Entry 8ULU (electron microscopy, 3.80 A resolution); this record covers chains E and F of the 14 polymer chains in the assembly.

== Chain E ==
Protein: Envelope glycoprotein gp120
Source organism: Human immunodeficiency virus 1
UniProt: Q2N0S6 (Q2N0S6_9HIV1); the construct lacks a stretch of the UniProt sequence and is renumbered around it, so the offset changes along the chain: 33-138 = UniProt 32-137; 147-184 = UniProt 138-175; 188-306 = UniProt 187-305; 309-321 = UniProt 306-318; 2 more segments
Amino-acid sequence (479 residues; row label = number of the first residue in the row; note: 14 numbers in that range are skipped by the numbering (no residue carries them; nothing is unmodelled there); a row labelled like 184A-184K holds insertion residues (184A, then the next letters in order)):
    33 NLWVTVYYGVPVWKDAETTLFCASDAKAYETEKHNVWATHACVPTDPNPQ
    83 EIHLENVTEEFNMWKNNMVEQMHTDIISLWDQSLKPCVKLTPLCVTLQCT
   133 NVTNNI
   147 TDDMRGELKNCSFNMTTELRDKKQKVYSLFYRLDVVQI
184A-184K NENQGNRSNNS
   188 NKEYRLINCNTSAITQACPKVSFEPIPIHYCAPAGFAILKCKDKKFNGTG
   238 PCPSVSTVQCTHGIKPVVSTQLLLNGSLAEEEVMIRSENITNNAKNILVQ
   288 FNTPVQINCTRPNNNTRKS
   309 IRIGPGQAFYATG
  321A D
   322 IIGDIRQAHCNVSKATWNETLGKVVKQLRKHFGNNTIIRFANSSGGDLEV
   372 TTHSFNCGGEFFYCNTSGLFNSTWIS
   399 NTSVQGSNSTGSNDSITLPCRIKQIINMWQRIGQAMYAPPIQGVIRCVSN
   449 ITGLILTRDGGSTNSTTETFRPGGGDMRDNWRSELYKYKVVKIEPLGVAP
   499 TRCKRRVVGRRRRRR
Disordered / not traced: 59-64, 135, 184A-184K, 399-410, 505-513
Sequence notes: conflict Asn-332 (Thr330 in Q2N0S6), Cys-501 (Ala498 in Q2N0S6); expression tag (505-513)
Disulfide bonds: Cys-54/Cys-74, Cys-119/Cys-205, Cys-126/Cys-196, Cys-131/Cys-157, Cys-218/Cys-247, Cys-228/Cys-239, Cys-296/Cys-331, Cys-378/Cys-445, Cys-385/Cys-418
Covalently attached groups: N-acetylglucosamine (NAG) linked to Asn-88, Asn-156, Asn-197, Asn-234, Asn-276, Asn-295, Asn-301, Asn-332, Asn-339, Asn-363, Asn-386, Asn-448; glycan linked to Asn-160, Asn-262
Reported in the primary citation:
  - post-translational modification sites: Asn-160

== Chain F ==
Protein: Envelope glycoprotein gp41
Source organism: Human immunodeficiency virus 1
UniProt: Q2N0S5 (Q2N0S5_9HIV1); residues 512-664 here correspond to UniProt positions 509-661 (UniProt number = residue number - 3)
Amino-acid sequence (153 residues; row label = number of the first residue in the row):
   512 AVGIGAVFLGFLGAAGSTMGAASMTLTVQARNLLSGIVQQQSNLLRAPEA
   562 QQHLLKLTVWGIKQLQARVLAVERYLRDQQLLGIWGCSGKLICCTNVPWN
   612 SSWSNRNLSEIWDNMTWLQWDKEISNYTQIIYGLLEESQNQQEKNEQDLL
   662 ALD
Disordered / not traced: 512-519, 547-565, 664
Sequence notes: engineered mutation Pro-559 (Ile556 in Q2N0S5), Cys-605 (Thr602 in Q2N0S5)
Disulfide bonds: Cys-598/Cys-604

== How chain E and chain F interact ==
Disulfides between the chains: Cys-501(E)/Cys-605(F)
Residue-residue contacts (89; chain E residue first):
  Leu-34(E) / Pro-609(F)
  Leu-34(E) / Trp-610(F)  hydrogen bond (backbone-backbone)
  Trp-35(E) / Asn-607(F)
  Trp-35(E) / Val-608(F)
  Trp-35(E) / Pro-609(F)
  Val-36(E) / Thr-606(F)  hydrogen bond (backbone-side chain)
  Val-36(E) / Val-608(F)  hydrophobic
  Val-36(E) / Trp-610(F)  hydrophobic
  Val-36(E) / Ile-642(F)  hydrophobic
  Thr-37(E) / Cys-604(F)
  Thr-37(E) / Cys-605(F)
  Val-38(E) / Trp-596(F)  hydrophobic
  Val-38(E) / Leu-602(F)
  Val-38(E) / Ile-603(F)
  Val-38(E) / Cys-604(F)  hydrogen bond (backbone-backbone)
  Val-38(E) / Leu-646(F)  hydrophobic
  Tyr-39(E) / Ser-534(F)
  Tyr-39(E) / Leu-602(F)
  Tyr-39(E) / Ile-603(F)  hydrophobic
  Tyr-39(E) / Trp-623(F)
  Tyr-39(E) / Trp-628(F)  hydrophobic
  Tyr-40(E) / Leu-537(F)
  Tyr-40(E) / Tyr-586(F)
  Tyr-40(E) / Leu-602(F)  hydrogen bond (backbone-backbone)
  Gly-41(E) / Leu-537(F)
  Gly-41(E) / Gln-540(F)  hydrogen bond (backbone-side chain)
  Val-42(E) / Gln-540(F)  hydrogen bond (backbone-side chain)
  Val-42(E) / Trp-628(F)  hydrophobic
  Pro-43(E) / Leu-523(F)  hydrophobic
  Pro-43(E) / Gln-540(F)
  Pro-43(E) / Trp-628(F)
  Pro-43(E) / Leu-629(F)
  Val-44(E) / Asp-632(F)
  Trp-45(E) / Leu-523(F)  hydrophobic
  Trp-45(E) / Ala-526(F)  hydrophobic
  Trp-45(E) / Leu-629(F)
  Thr-51(E) / Lys-574(F)
  Thr-51(E) / Ala-578(F)
  Leu-52(E) / Lys-574(F)
  Phe-53(E) / Ala-578(F)  hydrophobic
  Cys-54(E) / Trp-571(F)  hydrophobic
  Ala-70(E) / Trp-571(F)
  Gln-82(E) / Asn-543(F)
  Ile-84(E) / Phe-522(F)
  Leu-86(E) / Leu-523(F)
  Glu-87(E) / Gly-527(F)
  Asn-88(E) / Gly-527(F)
  Val-89(E) / Gly-527(F)
  Gln-103(E) / Lys-574(F)
  Asp-107(E) / Trp-571(F)
  Asp-107(E) / Lys-574(F)  salt bridge
  Leu-111(E) / Trp-571(F)
  Gln-114(E) / Thr-569(F)
  Pro-220(E) / Ala-578(F)
  Ala-221(E) / Leu-544(F)
  Ala-221(E) / Leu-545(F)
  Ala-221(E) / Ser-546(F)
  Ala-221(E) / Ala-582(F)
  Gly-222(E) / Leu-544(F)
  Phe-223(E) / Arg-585(F)
  Thr-244(E) / Phe-522(F)
  Lys-490(E) / Arg-585(F)
  Ile-491(E) / Leu-523(F)  hydrophobic
  Ile-491(E) / Arg-585(F)  hydrogen bond (backbone-side chain)
  Glu-492(E) / Asp-632(F)
  Pro-493(E) / Asp-589(F)
  Leu-494(E) / Leu-593(F)  hydrophobic
  Leu-494(E) / Trp-596(F)  hydrophobic
  Leu-494(E) / Tyr-643(F)
  Val-496(E) / Trp-631(F)  hydrogen bond (backbone-side chain)
  Val-496(E) / Ile-635(F)  hydrophobic
  Val-496(E) / Ile-642(F)  hydrophobic
  Val-496(E) / Tyr-643(F)  hydrophobic
  Ala-497(E) / Trp-623(F)  hydrophobic
  Ala-497(E) / Trp-628(F)  hydrophobic
  Pro-498(E) / Trp-610(F)
  Pro-498(E) / Leu-619(F)
  Pro-498(E) / Trp-623(F)  hydrogen bond (backbone-side chain)
  Pro-498(E) / Trp-631(F)
  Thr-499(E) / Trp-623(F)
  Cys-501(E) / Cys-605(F)  disulfide
  Lys-502(E) / Cys-605(F)  hydrogen bond (backbone-side chain)
  Arg-503(E) / Trp-596(F)  hydrogen bond (side chain-backbone)
  Arg-503(E) / Gly-597(F)  hydrogen bond (side chain-backbone)
  Arg-503(E) / Cys-598(F)  hydrogen bond
  Arg-503(E) / Cys-605(F)  hydrogen bond (side chain-backbone)
  Arg-503(E) / Thr-606(F)  hydrogen bond (backbone-backbone)
  Arg-503(E) / Asn-607(F)
  Arg-504(E) / Glu-657(F)  salt bridge
Other interface residues (no listed pair), chain E (52 interface residues in all): Ala-73, Cys-74, Val-75, Ser-110, Tyr-217, Ala-224, Gln-246
Other interface residues (no listed pair), chain F (54 interface residues in all): Gly-521, Ala-525, Ala-533, Ala-541, Val-570, Gln-575, Leu-581, Gln-590, Leu-592, Gln-650, Gln-653

== Summary ==
The interface between chain E and chain F involves 52 residues on one side and 54 on the other, with 1
disulfide bond, 15 hydrogen bonds and 2 salt bridges. Polar contacts include Asp-107(E)/Lys-574(F),
Arg-504(E)/Glu-657(F) and Val-36(E)/Thr-606(F). The paper reports a modification site at Asn-160(E).
Here chain E is Envelope glycoprotein gp120 and chain F is Envelope glycoprotein gp41, both from Human
immunodeficiency virus 1. Entry 8ULU (Cryo-EM structure of the BG505 SOSIPv2 in complex with bNAb 04_A06 and
PGDM1400 Fabs) was determined by electron microscopy together with 9D8V, 8UKI, 8ULR, 8ULS and 8ULT from the
same study.
